2X5V - chains H and L of the 4 polymer chains in the assembly; structure by X-ray diffraction, 3.00 A resolution.

# Chain H
Name: Reaction center protein H chain
Organism: Blastochloris viridis
Reference sequence: P06008 (RCEH_RHOVI); residue numbers follow UniProt; this construct covers 1-258
Sequence (258 residues; row label = number of the first residue in the row):
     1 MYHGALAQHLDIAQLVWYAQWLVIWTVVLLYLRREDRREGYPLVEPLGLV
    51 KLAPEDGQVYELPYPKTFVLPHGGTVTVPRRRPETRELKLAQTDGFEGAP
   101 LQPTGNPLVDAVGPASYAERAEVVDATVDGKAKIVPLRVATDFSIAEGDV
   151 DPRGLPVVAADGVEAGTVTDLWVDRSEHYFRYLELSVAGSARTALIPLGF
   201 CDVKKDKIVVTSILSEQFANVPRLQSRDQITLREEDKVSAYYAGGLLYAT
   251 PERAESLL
Not modelled in the structure: 46-60
Modified / non-standard residues: Met1 (n-formylmethionine; FME)
Swiss-Prot annotation at these positions:
  - modified residue: Met1 (N-formylmethionine)

# Chain L
Name: Reaction center protein L chain
Organism: Blastochloris viridis
Reference sequence: P06009 (RCEL_RHOVI); residues 0-273 here correspond to UniProt positions 1-274 (UniProt number = residue number + 1)
Sequence (274 residues; numbered 0 to 273; the number before each row is that of its first residue; numbering starts at 0):
     0 MALLSFERKYRVRGGTLIGGDLFDFWVGPYFVGFFGVSAIFFIFLGVSLI
    50 GYAASQGPTWDPFAISINPPDLKYGLGAAPLLEGGFWQAITVCALGAFIS
   100 WMLREVEISRKLGIGWHVPLAFCVPIFMFCVLQVFRPLLLGSWGHAFPYG
   150 ILSHLDWVNNFGYQYLNWHYNPGHMSSVSFLFVNAMALGLHGGLILSVAN
   200 PGDGDKVKTAEHENQYFRDVVGYSIGALSIHRLGLFLASNIFLTGAFGTI
   250 ASGPFWTRGWPEWWGWWLDIPFWS
Not modelled in the structure: 0
Metal / ion sites: bacteriochlorophyll b Mg site 1 near His153 (its only coordinating residue here); bacteriochlorophyll b Mg site 2 near His173 (its only coordinating residue here); Fe2+: His190, His230 (shared with 3 residues of chain M)
Ligand contacts:
  - bacteriochlorophyll b (BCB), molecule 1: Val46, Phe97, Phe128, Leu131, Phe146, Ile150, Leu151, His153, Leu154, Trp156, Val157
  - bacteriochlorophyll b (BCB), molecule 2: Phe97, Phe121, Pro124, Ile125, Met127, Phe128, Leu131, Val157, Asn158, Phe160, Gly161, Tyr162, Trp167, His168, Gly172, His173, Ser176, Val177, Leu180, Phe181, Ile240, Phe241, Gly244, Ala245, Gly247, Thr248
  - bacteriochlorophyll b (BCB), molecule 3: Val157, Tyr162, His168, Leu180, Phe181
  - bacteriochlorophyll b (BCB), molecule 4: His168, Met174, Val177, Ser178, Phe181, Val182, Met185
  - bacteriopheophytin b (BPB), molecule 1: Phe41, Ile42, Ile49, Ile89, Cys92, Ala93, Ala96, Phe97, Trp100, Glu104, Val117, Ala120, Phe121, Pro124, Phe128, Phe146, Tyr148, Gly149, Ile150, His153, Ala237, Ser238, Ile240, Phe241
  - bacteriopheophytin b (BPB), molecule 2: Phe181, Ala184, Met185, Leu189, Val219, Val220
  - menaquinone-7 (MQ7): Val26, Tyr29, Phe30, Val31, Gly35, Ile39, Ile42, Trp100, Arg103
Swiss-Prot annotation at these positions:
  - binding site ((7R,8Z)-bacteriochlorophyll b): His153, His173
  - binding site (Fe cation): His190, His230
  - binding site (a ubiquinone): Phe216

# Chain H / chain L interface
Contacting residue pairs - 66 pairs, chain H then chain L:
  Glu39(H) with Leu3(L); Phe5(L)
  Gly40(H) with Leu3(L); Ser4(L), hydrogen bond (backbone-backbone); Phe5(L)
  Tyr41(H) with Leu3(L), hydrophobic
  Leu43(H) with Ala1(L); Leu2(L)
  Val44(H) with Ala1(L); Leu2(L), hydrogen bond (backbone-backbone); Leu3(L)
  Glu45(H) with Ala1(L)
  Lys66(H) with Asn199(L), hydrogen bond
  Phe68(H) with Ala198(L)
  Val69(H) with Lys205(L); Val206(L), hydrogen bond (backbone-backbone)
  Pro71(H) with Lys205(L); Val206(L)
  Leu88(H) with Lys8(L)
  Leu90(H) with Val11(L), hydrophobic
  Phe96(H) with Trp25(L)
  Gly98(H) with Phe24(L); Trp25(L), hydrogen bond (backbone-backbone)
  Pro100(H) with Arg10(L); Arg12(L); Asp23(L); Trp25(L), hydrophobic
  Leu101(H) with Arg7(L); Arg10(L), hydrogen bond (backbone-backbone); Val11(L); Arg12(L), hydrogen bond (backbone-backbone)
  Gln102(H) with Arg12(L)
  Val112(H) with Lys8(L)
  Gly113(H) with Lys8(L), hydrogen bond (backbone-backbone); Tyr9(L); Val11(L)
  Pro114(H) with Val11(L); Lys110(L); Leu111(L)
  Ser116(H) with Lys8(L), hydrogen bond (side chain-backbone); Tyr9(L)
  Tyr117(H) with Lys8(L)
  Thr127(H) with Glu210(L)
  Val128(H) with Thr208(L); Glu210(L), hydrogen bond (backbone-side chain)
  Ser176(H) with Glu210(L), hydrogen bond
  Glu177(H) with Ala209(L); Ala226(L)
  Tyr179(H) with Leu227(L)
  Ala243(H) with Gly112(L)
  Leu246(H) with Gly112(L)
  Leu247(H) with Arg109(L)
  Tyr248(H) with Val11(L)
  Ala254(H) with Gly13(L); Gly14(L)
  Glu255(H) with Arg12(L), salt bridge; Thr15(L)
  Ser256(H) with Thr15(L); Leu16(L); Ile17(L); Gly18(L), hydrogen bond (side chain-backbone); Gly19(L), hydrogen bond (side chain-backbone)
  Leu257(H) with Thr15(L); Leu16(L), hydrogen bond (backbone-backbone)
  Leu258(H) with Leu16(L), hydrogen bond (backbone-backbone); Ile17(L)
Other interface residues (no listed pair), chain H (41 interface residues in all): Trp17, Pro42, Leu70, His72, Arg253
Other interface residues (no listed pair), chain L (37 interface residues in all): Val26, Phe62, His211

# Summary
41 residues of chain H and 37 residues of chain L are in contact; the contacts include 15 hydrogen bonds and 1
salt bridge. Polar pairs include Glu255(H)-Arg12(L), Lys66(H)-Asn199(L) and Ser116(H)-Lys8(L). Bound to chain
L: 4 copies of bacteriochlorophyll b, bacteriopheophytin b and menaquinone-7.
Here chain H is Reaction center protein H chain and chain L is Reaction center protein L chain, both from
Blastochloris viridis. Entry 2X5V (80 microsecond laue diffraction snapshot from crystals of a photosynthetic
reaction centre 3 millisecond following photoactivation) was determined by X-ray diffraction, deposited
together with 2X5U.
